3VEG - chains A and B of the 3 polymer chains in the assembly; structure by X-ray diffraction, 2.35 A resolution.

[Chain A (and B)]
Molecule: DypB
Organism: Rhodococcus jostii
Notes: EC 1.11.1.-; chain B of this document is another copy of the same molecule, construct and numbering; everything in this record applies to it too
UniProt: Q0SE24 (Q0SE24_RHOSR); numbering as in UniProt (aligned over 1-350)
Chain sequence (353 residues; each row starts with the number of its first residue; numbers below 1 keep their minus sign (Gly-2 is residue -2)):
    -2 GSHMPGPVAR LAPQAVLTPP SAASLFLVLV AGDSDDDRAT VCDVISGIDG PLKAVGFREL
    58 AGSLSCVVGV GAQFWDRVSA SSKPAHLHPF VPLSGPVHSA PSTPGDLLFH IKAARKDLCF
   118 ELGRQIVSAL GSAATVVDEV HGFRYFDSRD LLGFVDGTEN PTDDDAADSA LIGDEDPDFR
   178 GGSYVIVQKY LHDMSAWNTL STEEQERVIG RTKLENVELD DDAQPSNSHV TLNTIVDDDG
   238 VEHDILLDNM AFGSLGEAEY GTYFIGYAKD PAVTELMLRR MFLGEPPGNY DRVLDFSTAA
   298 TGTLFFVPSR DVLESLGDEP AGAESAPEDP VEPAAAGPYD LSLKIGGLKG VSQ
Unresolved in the structure: -2 to 5, 314-350 (chain B: -2 to 5, 316-350)
Sequence notes: expression tag (-2 to 0); engineered mutation Leu244 (Arg in Q0SE24)
Ion coordination: heme Fe near His226 (its only coordinating residue here)
Residues lining bound ligands: heme (HEM): Asp147, Leu149, Phe151, Val152, Asp153, Gly154, Thr155, Glu156, Gln185, Tyr187, His189, Ile206, Arg208, Glu215, His226, Val227, Asn230, Thr231, Glu239, Ile242, Leu244, Thr259, Phe261, Thr271, Met274, Leu275, Met278, Val290, Ser294
Reported in the primary citation:
  - mutagenesis - R244L: abolished catalytic activity
  - conformationally variable residues: Asp153

[Interface between chain A and chain B]
Residue-residue contacts - 46 pairs, chain A then chain B:
  Leu22(A) - Leu252(B)  hydrophobic
  Leu24(A) - Leu252(B)  hydrophobic
  Arg55(A) - Phe143(B)
  Arg112(A) - Phe143(B)
  Lys113(A) - Phe140(B)
  Asp114(A) - Arg141(B)
  Asp114(A) - Tyr142(B)
  Asp114(A) - Phe143(B)  hydrogen bond (side chain-backbone)
  Phe117(A) - Phe140(B)  hydrophobic
  Phe117(A) - Leu148(B)  hydrophobic
  Phe117(A) - Gly250(B)
  Phe117(A) - Leu252(B)  hydrophobic
  Phe117(A) - Tyr257(B)  hydrophobic
  Glu118(A) - Tyr142(B)  hydrogen bond
  Glu118(A) - Phe143(B)
  Gly120(A) - Leu252(B)
  Arg121(A) - Tyr142(B)  hydrogen bond
  Arg121(A) - Met191(B)
  Arg121(A) - Leu252(B)
  Arg121(A) - Tyr257(B)
  Val133(A) - Gly253(B)
  Glu136(A) - Ser251(B)  hydrogen bond
  Glu136(A) - Leu252(B)  hydrogen bond (side chain-backbone)
  Glu136(A) - Gly253(B)  hydrogen bond (side chain-backbone)
  Phe140(A) - Lys113(B)
  Phe140(A) - Phe117(B)  hydrophobic
  Arg141(A) - Asp114(B)
  Tyr142(A) - Asp114(B)
  Tyr142(A) - Glu118(B)  hydrogen bond
  Tyr142(A) - Arg121(B)  hydrogen bond
  Phe143(A) - Arg55(B)
  Phe143(A) - Arg112(B)
  Phe143(A) - Asp114(B)  hydrogen bond (backbone-side chain)
  Leu148(A) - Phe117(B)  hydrophobic
  Met191(A) - Arg121(B)
  Gly250(A) - Phe117(B)
  Ser251(A) - Glu136(B)  hydrogen bond
  Leu252(A) - Leu22(B)  hydrophobic
  Leu252(A) - Phe117(B)  hydrophobic
  Leu252(A) - Gly120(B)
  Leu252(A) - Arg121(B)
  Leu252(A) - Glu136(B)  hydrogen bond (backbone-side chain)
  Gly253(A) - Val133(B)
  Gly253(A) - Glu136(B)  hydrogen bond (backbone-side chain)
  Tyr257(A) - Phe117(B)  hydrophobic
  Tyr257(A) - Arg121(B)
Also at the interface, not in a pair above, chain A (27 interface residues in all): Leu115, Val124, His138, Glu256
Also at the interface, not in a pair above, chain B (28 interface residues in all): Leu24, Val52, Leu115, Val124, His138, Glu254

[Summary]
27 residues of chain A face 28 of chain B across their interface, with 12 hydrogen bonds. Among the polar
pairs are Asp114(A)-Phe143(B), Glu118(A)-Tyr142(B) and Arg121(A)-Tyr142(B). Chain A binds heme. The paper
reports that R244L of chain A abolishes catalytic activity; conformational variability at Asp153(A).
Chain A and chain B are both DypB (Rhodococcus jostii); the structure, Rhodococcus jostii RHA1 DypB R244L
variant in complex with heme, was determined by X-ray diffraction (same publication as 3VEC, 3VED, 3VEE and
3VEF).
